PDB entry 4XLP | X-ray diffraction, 4.00 A resolution | chains B and C of the 8 polymer chains in the assembly

Chain B:
Protein: DNA-directed RNA polymerase subunit alpha
Organism: Thermus aquaticus
Notes: EC 2.7.7.6
UniProt: Q9KWU8 (RPOA_THEAQ); residues 1-314 here = UniProt positions 1-314
Amino-acid sequence (314 residues; each row starts with the number of its first residue):
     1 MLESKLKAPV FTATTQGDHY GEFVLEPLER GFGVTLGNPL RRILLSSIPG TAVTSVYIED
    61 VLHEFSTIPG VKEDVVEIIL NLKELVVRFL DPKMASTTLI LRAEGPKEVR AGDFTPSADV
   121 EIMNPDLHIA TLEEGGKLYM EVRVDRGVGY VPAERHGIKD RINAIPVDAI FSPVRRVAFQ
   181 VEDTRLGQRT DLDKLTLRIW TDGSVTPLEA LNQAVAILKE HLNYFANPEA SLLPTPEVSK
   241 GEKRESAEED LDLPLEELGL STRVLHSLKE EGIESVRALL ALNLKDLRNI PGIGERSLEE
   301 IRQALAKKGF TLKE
Unresolved in the structure: 1-6, 234-314

Chain C:
Protein: DNA-directed RNA polymerase subunit beta
Organism: Thermus aquaticus
Notes: EC 2.7.7.6
UniProt: Q9KWU7 (RPOB_THEAQ); residue numbers follow UniProt; this construct covers 1-1119
Amino-acid sequence (1119 residues; row label = number of the first residue in the row):
     1 MEIKRFGRIR EVIPLPPLTE IQVESYKKAL QADVPPEKRE NVGIQAAFKE TFPIEEGDKG
    61 KGGLVLDFLE YRIGDPPFSQ DECREKDLTY QAPLYARLQL IHKDTGLIKE DEVFLGHLPL
   121 MTEDGSFIIN GADRVIVSQI HRSPGVYFTP DPARPGRYIA SIIPLPKRGP WIDLEVEASG
   181 VVTMKVNKRK FPLVLLLRVL GYDQETLVRE LSAYGDLVQG LLDEAVLAMR PEEAMVRLFT
   241 LLRPGDPPKK DKALAYLFGL LADPKRYDLG EAGRYKAEEK LGVGLSGRTL VRFEDGEFKD
   301 EVFLPTLRYL FALTAGVPGH EVDDIDHLGN RRIRTVGELM ADQFRVGLAR LARGVRERMV
   361 MGSPDTLTPA KLVNSRPLEA ALREFFSRSQ LSQFKDETNP LSSLRHKRRI SALGPGGLTR
   421 ERAGFDVRDV HRTHYGRICP VETPEGANIG LITSLAAYAR VDALGFIRTP YRRVKNGVVT
   481 EEVVYMTASE EDRYTIAQAN TPLEGDRIAT DRVVARRRGE PVIVAPEEVE FMDVSPKQVF
   541 SLNTNLIPFL EHDDANRALM GSNMQTQAVP LIRAQAPVVM TGLEERVVRD SLAALYAEED
   601 GEVVKVDGTR IAVRYEDGRL VEHPLRRYAR SNQGTAFDQR PRVRVGQRVK KGDLLADGPA
   661 SEEGFLALGQ NVLVAIMPFD GYNFEDAIVI SEELLKRDFY TSIHIERYEI EARDTKLGPE
   721 RITRDIPHLS EAALRDLDEE GIVRIGAEVK PGDILVGRTS FKGEQEPSPE ERLLRSIFGE
   781 KARDVKDTSL RVPPGEGGIV VGRLRLRRGD PGVELKPGVR EVVRVFVAQK RKLQVGDKLA
   841 NRHGNKGVVA KILPVEDMPH LPDGTPVDVI LNPLGVPSRM NLGQILETHL GLAGYFLGQR
   901 YISPVFDGAT EPEIKELLAE AFNLYFGKRQ GEGFGVDKRE KEVLARAEKL GLVSPGKSPE
   961 EQLKELFDLG KVVLYDGRTG EPFEGPIVVG QMFIMKLYHM VEDKMHARST GPYSLITQQP
  1021 LGGKAQFGGQ RFGEMEVWAL EAYGAAHTLQ EMLTIKSDDI EGRNAAYQAI IKGEDVPEPS
  1081 VPESFRVLVK ELQALALDVQ TLDEKDNPVD IFEGLASKR
Unresolved in the structure: 1, 57-61, 1119

Chain B / chain C interface:
Contacting residue pairs - 5 pairs, chain B then chain C:
  R30(B) - E856(C)
  G31(B) - E856(C)
  V34(B) - R978(C)
  N38(B) - T979(C)
  R42(B) - E981(C)  salt bridge

Summary:
5 residues of chain B and 4 residues of chain C are in contact, with 1 salt bridge. The salt-bridged pair is
R42(B)-E981(C).
Here chain B is DNA-directed RNA polymerase subunit alpha and chain C is DNA-directed RNA polymerase subunit
beta, both from Thermus aquaticus. Entry 4XLP (Crystal structure of T.aquaticus transcription initiation
complex containing upstream fork promoter) was determined by X-ray diffraction, deposited together with 4XLN
and 4XLQ.
